Entry 3HO7 (X-ray diffraction, 1.58 A resolution); this record covers chains A and B.

Chain A (and B):
Molecule: OxyR
Source organism: Porphyromonas gingivalis
Notes: fragment: regulatory domain; chain B of this document is another copy of the same molecule, construct and numbering; everything in this record applies to it too
UniProt: Q7MXD3 (Q7MXD3_PORGI); residue numbers follow UniProt; this construct covers 81-308
Sequence (232 residues; each row starts with the number of its first residue):
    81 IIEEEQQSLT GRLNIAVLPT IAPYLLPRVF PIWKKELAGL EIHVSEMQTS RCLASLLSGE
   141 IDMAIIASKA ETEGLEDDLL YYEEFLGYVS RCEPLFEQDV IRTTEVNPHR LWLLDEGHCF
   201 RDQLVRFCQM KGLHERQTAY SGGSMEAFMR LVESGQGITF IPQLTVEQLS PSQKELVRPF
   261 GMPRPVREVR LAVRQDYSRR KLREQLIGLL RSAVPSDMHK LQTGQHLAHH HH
Disordered / not traced: 81-89, 310-312
Sequence notes: expression tag (309-312)
Disulfides: Cys-199/Cys-208

Chain A / chain B interface:
Contacting residue pairs (74):
  Ala-102(A) with Tyr-220(B)
  Pro-103(A) with Glu-226(B); Ala-227(B), hydrophobic; Arg-230(B)
  Tyr-104(A) with Glu-226(B), hydrogen bond
  Leu-106(A) with Tyr-220(B)
  Pro-107(A) with Arg-230(B); Leu-231(B), hydrophobic; Gln-236(B), hydrogen bond (backbone-side chain)
  Phe-110(A) with Trp-192(B), hydrophobic; Thr-218(B); Leu-231(B), hydrophobic; Gln-236(B)
  Pro-111(A) with Gln-236(B)
  Trp-113(A) with Gln-217(B), hydrogen bond (backbone-side chain); Thr-218(B)
  Lys-114(A) with Gln-217(B), hydrogen bond (backbone-side chain)
  Leu-117(A) with Gln-217(B), hydrogen bond (backbone-side chain)
  Ala-118(A) with Gln-217(B)
  Leu-120(A) with Gln-217(B)
  Glu-121(A) with Gln-217(B)
  Ile-122(A) with Gln-217(B), hydrogen bond (backbone-backbone); Thr-218(B); Ala-219(B), hydrogen bond (backbone-backbone)
  His-123(A) with Ala-219(B)
  Val-124(A) with Thr-218(B); Ala-219(B), hydrogen bond (backbone-backbone); Tyr-220(B); Ser-221(B), hydrogen bond (backbone-backbone)
  Ser-125(A) with Ser-221(B)
  Glu-126(A) with Tyr-220(B), hydrogen bond; Ser-221(B), hydrogen bond (backbone-backbone); Gly-222(B); Gly-223(B); Ser-224(B), hydrogen bond (side chain-backbone); Ala-227(B)
  Trp-192(A) with Phe-110(B), hydrophobic
  Gln-217(A) with Trp-113(B), hydrogen bond (side chain-backbone); Lys-114(B); Leu-117(B), hydrogen bond (side chain-backbone); Leu-120(B); Ile-122(B), hydrogen bond (backbone-backbone)
  Thr-218(A) with Phe-110(B); Ile-122(B)
  Ala-219(A) with Ile-122(B), hydrogen bond (backbone-backbone); His-123(B); Val-124(B), hydrogen bond (backbone-backbone)
  Tyr-220(A) with Ala-102(B); Leu-106(B), hydrophobic; Phe-110(B), hydrophobic; Val-124(B); Glu-126(B), hydrogen bond
  Ser-221(A) with Val-124(B), hydrogen bond (backbone-backbone); Ser-125(B); Glu-126(B), hydrogen bond (backbone-backbone)
  Gly-222(A) with Glu-126(B)
  Gly-223(A) with Glu-126(B)
  Ser-224(A) with Pro-103(B); Glu-126(B), hydrogen bond (backbone-side chain)
  Glu-226(A) with Pro-103(B); Tyr-104(B), hydrogen bond
  Ala-227(A) with Pro-103(B), hydrophobic; Glu-126(B)
  Arg-230(A) with Pro-103(B); Pro-107(B); Gln-248(B)
  Leu-231(A) with Pro-107(B), hydrophobic; Phe-110(B), hydrophobic
  Ser-234(A) with Pro-107(B)
  Gln-236(A) with Pro-107(B), hydrogen bond (side chain-backbone); Phe-110(B); Pro-111(B)
  Gln-248(A) with Arg-230(B)
  Ser-250(A) with Ser-250(B)
Also at the interface, not in a pair above, chain A (37 interface residues in all): Met-225, Met-229
Also at the interface, not in a pair above, chain B (37 interface residues in all): Ala-118, Glu-121, Arg-216, Met-225, Ser-234

In short:
The chain A/chain B interface involves 37 residues from each chain; the contacts include 23 hydrogen bonds.
Polar pairs include Tyr-104(A)/Glu-226(B), Pro-107(A)/Gln-236(B) and Trp-113(A)/Gln-217(B).
Chain A and chain B are both OxyR (Porphyromonas gingivalis); the structure, Crystal structure of OxyR from
Porphyromonas gingivalis, was determined by X-ray diffraction together with 3UKI and 3T22 from the same study.
